Entry 2HBS (X-ray diffraction, 2.05 A resolution); this record covers chains A and D of the 4 polymer chains in the assembly.

[Chain A]
Name: Hemoglobin S (deoxy), alpha chain
Organism: Homo sapiens
UniProtKB: P69905 (HBA_HUMAN); residue numbers follow UniProt; this construct covers 1-141
Amino-acid sequence (141 residues; numbered 1 to 141; the number before each row is that of its first residue):
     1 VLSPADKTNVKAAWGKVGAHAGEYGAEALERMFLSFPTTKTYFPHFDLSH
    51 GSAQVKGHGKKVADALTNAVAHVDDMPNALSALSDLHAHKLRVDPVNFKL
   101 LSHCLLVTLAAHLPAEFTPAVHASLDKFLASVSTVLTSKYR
Bound ions: heme Fe near His-87 (its only coordinating residue here)
Ligand contacts: heme (HEM): Met-32, Thr-39, Tyr-42, Phe-43, His-45, Phe-46, His-58, Lys-61, Val-62, Ala-65, Leu-66, Leu-83, Leu-86, His-87, Leu-91, Val-93, Asn-97, Phe-98, Leu-101, Val-132, Leu-136
Swiss-Prot annotation at these positions:
  - site: Lys-61 (Not glycated)
  - natural variant: Asp-6 (A6D: In J-Toronto; this construct carries the variant), Ala-13 (A13D: In J-Paris 1/J-Aljezur), Glu-27 (A27E: In Shenyang; this construct carries the variant), Lys-61 (K61N: In Zambia; deletion: In Clinic), Asp-64 (A64D: In Pontoise; this construct carries the variant), Asp-75 (D75A: In Lille; D75G: In Chapel Hill; D75N: In G-Pest), Ala-111 (A111D: In Petah Tikva)

[Chain D]
Name: Hemoglobin S (deoxy), beta chain
Organism: Homo sapiens
Notes: engineered mutation(s): E6V VARIANT
UniProtKB: P68871 (HBB_HUMAN); residues 1-146 here = UniProt positions 1-146
Amino-acid sequence (146 residues; numbered 1 to 146; the number before each row is that of its first residue):
     1 VHLTPVEKSAVTALWGKVNVDEVGGEALGRLLVVYPWTQRFFESFGDLST
    51 PDAVMGNPKVKAHGKKVLGAFSDGLAHLDNLKGTFATLSELHCDKLHVDP
   101 ENFRLLGNVLVCVLAHHFGKEFTPPVQAAYQKVVAGVANALAHKYH
Construct notes: variant Val-6 (Glu in P68871)
Bound ions: heme Fe near His-92 (its only coordinating residue here)
Ligand contacts: heme (HEM): Leu-31, Thr-38, Phe-41, Phe-42, His-63, Lys-66, Val-67, Ala-70, Phe-71, Phe-85, Leu-88, Leu-91, His-92, Leu-96, Val-98, Asn-102, Phe-103, Leu-106, Val-137, Leu-141
Swiss-Prot annotation at these positions:
  - natural variant: Leu-3 (H3L: In Graz; this construct carries the variant), Glu-7 (E7A: In G-Makassar; E7K: In Hb C; E7Q: In Machida; E7V: In SKCA), Lys-8 (E8K: In G-Siriraj; this construct carries the variant), Val-11 (A11V: In Iraq-Halabja; this construct carries the variant), Gly-16 (W16G: In Randwick; this construct carries the variant), Val-23 (E23V: In D-Granada; this construct carries the variant), Gly-24 (V24G: In Miyashiro; this construct carries the variant), Gly-25 (G25D: In Moscva; G25R: In Riverdale-Bronx; G25V: In Savannah), Leu-32 (L32P: In Yokohama), Val-33 (L33V: In Muscat; this construct carries the variant), Arg-40 (Q40R: In Tianshui; this construct carries the variant), Phe-42 (F42Y: In Mequon; deletion: In Bruxelles), 11 further natural variant entries in UniProt

[Chain A / chain D interface]
Residue-residue contacts - 28 pairs, chain A then chain D:
  Pro-37(A) / His-146(D)
  Thr-38(A) / Pro-100(D)
  Lys-40(A) / His-146(D)  hydrogen bond (side chain-backbone)
  Thr-41(A) / His-97(D)
  Thr-41(A) / Val-98(D)
  Thr-41(A) / Asp-99(D)
  Thr-41(A) / Tyr-145(D)
  Tyr-42(A) / Arg-40(D)
  Tyr-42(A) / Asp-99(D)  hydrogen bond
  Pro-44(A) / His-97(D)
  Leu-91(A) / Arg-40(D)  hydrogen bond (backbone-side chain)
  Arg-92(A) / Trp-37(D)
  Arg-92(A) / Gln-39(D)
  Arg-92(A) / Arg-40(D)
  Arg-92(A) / Glu-43(D)  salt bridge
  Asp-94(A) / Trp-37(D)  hydrogen bond
  Asp-94(A) / Asp-99(D)
  Asp-94(A) / Glu-101(D)
  Asp-94(A) / Leu-105(D)
  Pro-95(A) / Trp-37(D)
  Val-96(A) / Glu-101(D)
  Asn-97(A) / Asp-99(D)
  Tyr-140(A) / Pro-36(D)
  Tyr-140(A) / Trp-37(D)  hydrophobic
  Arg-141(A) / Val-34(D)  hydrogen bond (side chain-backbone)
  Arg-141(A) / Tyr-35(D)
  Arg-141(A) / Pro-36(D)
  Arg-141(A) / Trp-37(D)

[Overview]
14 residues of chain A face 15 of chain D across their interface; the contacts include 5 hydrogen bonds and 1
salt bridge. Polar pairs include Arg-92(A)/Glu-43(D), Lys-40(A)/His-146(D) and Tyr-42(A)/Asp-99(D). Chain A
binds heme. Ligands of chain D: heme.
Here chain A is Hemoglobin S (deoxy), alpha chain and chain D is Hemoglobin S (deoxy), beta chain, both from
Homo sapiens. Entry 2HBS (The high resolution crystal structure of deoxyhemoglobin S) was determined by X-ray
diffraction.
